Entry 6K0G (X-ray diffraction, 1.80 A resolution); this record covers chain A.

Chain A:
Name: UDP-glucose 4-epimerase
Source organism: Bifidobacterium longum subsp. longum (strain ATCC 15707 / DSM 20219 / JCM 1217 / NCTC 11818 / E194b)
Notes: EC 5.1.3.2
UniProtKB: E8MF10 (GALE_BIFL2); residue numbers follow UniProt; this construct covers 1-340
Chain sequence (348 residues; each row starts with the number of its first residue):
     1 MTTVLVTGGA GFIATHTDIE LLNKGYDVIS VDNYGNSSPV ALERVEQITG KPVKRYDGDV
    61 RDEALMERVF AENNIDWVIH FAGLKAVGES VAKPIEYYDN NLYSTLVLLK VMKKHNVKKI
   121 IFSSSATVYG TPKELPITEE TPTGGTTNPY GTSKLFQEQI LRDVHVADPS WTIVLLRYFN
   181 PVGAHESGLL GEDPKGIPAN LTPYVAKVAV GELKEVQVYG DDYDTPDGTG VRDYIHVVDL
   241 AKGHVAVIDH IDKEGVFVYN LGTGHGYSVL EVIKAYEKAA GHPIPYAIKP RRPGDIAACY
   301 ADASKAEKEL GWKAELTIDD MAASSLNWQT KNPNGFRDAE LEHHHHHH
Not modelled in the structure: 1, 337-348
Sequence notes: expression tag (341-348)
Bound ions: Mg2+ near Glu-67 (its only coordinating residue here)
Small-molecule neighbours:
  - NAD (nicotinamide-adenine-dinucleotide): Gly-8, Ala-10, Gly-11, Phe-12, Ile-13, Ala-14, Asp-32, Asn-33, Tyr-34, Gly-35, Asn-36, Ser-37, Gly-58, Asp-59, Val-60, Arg-61, Phe-81, Ala-82, Gly-83, Leu-84, Lys-85, Asn-100, Ser-104, Ser-123, Ser-124, Ser-125, Tyr-150, Lys-154, Tyr-178, Phe-179, Asn-180, Pro-181, Asn-200
  - UDP (uridine-5'-diphosphate): Val-87, Asn-180, Ala-199, Asn-200, Leu-201, Tyr-204, Gln-217, Val-218, Tyr-219, Gly-230, Arg-232, Tyr-234, Val-269, Arg-292, Asp-295
Curated features (UniProtKB/Swiss-Prot):
  - active site: Tyr-150 (Proton acceptor)
  - binding site (NAD(+)): Phe-12, Ile-13, Asp-32 to Ser-37, Asp-59, Val-60, Phe-81 to Lys-85, Asn-100, Ser-125, Tyr-150, Lys-154, Phe-179
  - binding site (substrate): Ser-125, Tyr-150, Asn-180, Asn-200, Leu-201, Gln-217 to Tyr-219, Arg-232, Arg-292 to Asp-295
What the authors report for this chain:
  - catalytic residues: Tyr-150 (proposed by the authors, not directly observed)
  - binding site for NAD: Phe-12, Ile-13, Asn-33, Asp-59, Val-60, Lys-85, Asn-100, Tyr-150, Lys-154
  - binding site for UDP: Asn-180, Leu-201, Arg-232, Arg-292, Asp-295
  - specificity-determining residues: Lys-85 (by similarity / conservation)

Overview:
Chain A binds UDP and NAD. Curated annotation (UniProt) lists active-site residue Tyr-150, 20 NAD+-binding
residues and 13 substrate-binding residues. From the paper: the catalytic residue Tyr-150; a binding site for
NAD at Phe-12, Ile-13 and Asn-33 among others.
Chain A is UDP-glucose 4-epimerase (Bifidobacterium longum subsp. longum (strain ATCC 15707 / DSM 20219 / JCM
1217 / NCTC 11818 / E194b)); the structure, Crystal Structure of UDP-glucose 4-epimerase from Bifidobacterium
longum in complex with NAD+ and UDP, was determined by X-ray diffraction, deposited together with 6K0H and
6K0I.
